PDB entry 8OKC | X-ray diffraction, 2.00 A resolution | chain A

== Chain A ==
Name: 3C-like proteinase nsp5
Organism: Severe acute respiratory syndrome coronavirus 2
Notes: EC 3.4.22.69
Reference sequence: P0DTD1 (R1AB_SARS2); residues 1-306 here correspond to UniProt positions 3264-3569 (UniProt number = residue number + 3263)
Sequence (306 residues; numbered 1 to 306; the number before each row is that of its first residue):
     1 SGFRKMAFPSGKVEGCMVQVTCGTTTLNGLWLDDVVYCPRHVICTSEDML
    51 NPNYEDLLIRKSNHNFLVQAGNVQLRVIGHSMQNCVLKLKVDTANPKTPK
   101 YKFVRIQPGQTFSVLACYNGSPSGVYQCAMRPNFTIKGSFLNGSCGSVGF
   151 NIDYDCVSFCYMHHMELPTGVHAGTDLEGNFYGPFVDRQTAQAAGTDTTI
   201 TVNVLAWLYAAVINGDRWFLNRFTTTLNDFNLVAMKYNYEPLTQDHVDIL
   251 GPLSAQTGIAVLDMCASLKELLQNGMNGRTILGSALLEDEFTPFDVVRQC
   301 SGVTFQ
Covalent attachments: compound VQN linked to Cys145
Small-molecule neighbours: VQN ((phenylmethyl) N-[(2R)-1-[[(Z,2S)-5-[4-[[1-[2-[(3R)-2,6-bis(oxidanylidene)piperidin-3-yl]-6-fluoranyl-1,3-bis(oxidanylidene)isoindol-5-yl]piperidin-4-yl]methyl]piperazin-1-yl]-5-oxidanylidene-1-[(3R)-2-oxidanylidenepyrrolidin-3-yl]pent-3-en-2-yl]amino]-4-methyl-1-oxidanylidene-pentan-2-yl]carbamate): Ser1, Thr24, Thr25, Thr26, Leu27, His41, Ser46, Met49, Tyr54, Phe140, Leu141, Asn142, Gly143, Ser144, His163, His164, Met165, Glu166, His172, Asp187, Arg188, Gln189
Swiss-Prot annotation at these positions:
  - active site: His41 (For 3CL-PRO activity), Cys145 (Nucleophile)
  - site: Gln306 (Cleavage)
  - cross-link (Glycyl lysine isopeptide (Lys-Gly)): Lys5 (interchain with G-Cter in ubiquitin), Lys90 (interchain with G-Cter in ubiquitin)
Reported in the primary citation:
  - binding site for VQN: His41, Phe140, Cys145, Glu166, Gln189
  - catalytic residues: Cys145
  - binding site for VQN: Asn142 (by similarity / conservation)

== In short ==
Compound VQN is covalently linked to Cys145. From UniProt: active-site residues His41 and Cys145. From the
paper: the catalytic residue Cys145; a binding site for VQN at His41, Phe140 and Cys145 among others.
Chain A is 3C-like proteinase nsp5 (Severe acute respiratory syndrome coronavirus 2); the structure, SARS-CoV2
NSP5 in complex with a GC-376 based peptidomimetic PROTAC, was determined by X-ray diffraction, deposited
together with 8OKB.
